8PXO - chains D and C of the 6 polymer chains in the assembly; structure by electron microscopy, 3.00 A resolution.

== Chain D ==
Molecule: 5D3(Fab) heavy chain variable domain|Mus musculus
From: Mus musculus
Notes: antibody fragment or engineered binder
Amino-acid sequence (221 residues; numbered 1 to 221; the number before each row is that of its first residue):
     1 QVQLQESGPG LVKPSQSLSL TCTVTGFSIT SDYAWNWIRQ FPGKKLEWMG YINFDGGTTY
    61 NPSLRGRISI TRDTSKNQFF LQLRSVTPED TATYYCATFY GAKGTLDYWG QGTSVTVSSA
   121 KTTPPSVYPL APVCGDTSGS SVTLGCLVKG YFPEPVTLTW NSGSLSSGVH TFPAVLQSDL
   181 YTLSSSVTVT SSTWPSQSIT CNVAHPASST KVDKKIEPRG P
Not modelled in the structure: 1, 120-221
Disulfide bonds: Cys22-Cys96

== Chain C ==
Molecule: 5D3(Fab) light chain variable domain
From: Mus musculus
Notes: antibody fragment or engineered binder
Amino-acid sequence (214 residues; numbered 1 to 214; the number before each row is that of its first residue):
     1 DIVLTQSPSS FSVSLGDRVT ISCKASGYIL NRLAWYQQKP GNAPRLLISG ATSLETGFPS
    61 RFSGTGSGKD YTLSISSLQT EDVGTYYCQQ YWSTPWTFGG GTKLEIRRAD AAPTVSIFPP
   121 SSEQLTSGGA SVVCFLNNFY PKDINVKWKI DGSERQNGVL NSWTDQDSKD STYSMSSTLT
   181 LTKDEYERHN SYTCEATHKT STSPIVKSFN RNEC
Not modelled in the structure: 108-214
Disulfide bonds: Cys23-Cys88

== Interface between chain D and chain C ==
Residue-residue contacts - 30 pairs, chain D then chain C:
  Asn36(D) with Trp96(C)
  Gln40(D) with Gln38(C), hydrogen bond; Tyr87(C), hydrogen bond
  Lys44(D) with Tyr87(C); Gly100(C)
  Lys45(D) with Gly100(C), hydrogen bond (side chain-backbone)
  Leu46(D) with Tyr87(C), hydrophobic; Phe98(C), hydrophobic
  Trp48(D) with Thr94(C); Pro95(C), hydrophobic; Trp96(C)
  Tyr95(D) with Asn42(C); Ala43(C), hydrophobic
  Phe99(D) with Trp96(C), hydrophobic
  Lys103(D) with Leu46(C); Ser49(C); Glu55(C), salt bridge; Tyr91(C)
  Gly104(D) with Tyr91(C)
  Thr105(D) with Ala34(C); Tyr36(C); Leu46(C); Ser49(C); Tyr91(C)
  Leu106(D) with Tyr36(C), hydrogen bond (backbone-side chain); Leu46(C)
  Asp107(D) with Leu46(C)
  Trp109(D) with Tyr36(C); Pro44(C)
  Gly110(D) with Ala43(C)
Also at the interface, not in a pair above, chain D (16 interface residues in all): Tyr51
Also at the interface, not in a pair above, chain C (17 interface residues in all): Gln89

== In short ==
16 residues of chain D face 17 of chain C across their interface; the contacts include 4 hydrogen bonds and 1
salt bridge. Polar contacts include Lys103(D)-Glu55(C), Gln40(D)-Gln38(C) and Gln40(D)-Tyr87(C).
Chain D is 5D3(Fab) heavy chain variable domain|Mus musculus and chain C is 5D3(Fab) light chain variable
domain, both from Mus musculus; the structure, ABCG2 in complex with AZ99 and 5D3 Fab, was determined by
electron microscopy, deposited together with 8PY4, 8Q7B and 8QCM.
